Entry 5YLZ (electron microscopy, 3.60 A resolution); this record covers chains F and p of the 43 polymer chains in the assembly.

# Chain F
Molecule: U2 snRNA
Source organism: Saccharomyces cerevisiae S288c
Sequence (1175 nucleotides; row label = number of the first residue in the row):
     1 ACGAAUCUCU UUGCCUUUUG GCUUAGAUCA AGUGUAGUAU CUGUUCUUUU CAGUGUAACA
    61 ACUGAAAUGA CCUCAAUGAG GCUCAUUACC UUUUAAUUUG UUACAAUACA CAUUUUUUGG
   121 CACCCAAAAU AAUAAAAUGG ACGGGAAGAG ACUUUUUAAG CAAGUUGUUU UCCGCUAAUG
   181 UCAGGUCUCA CUACUUUUUG CUGCUAUUUU UCUUCGCUCA UGGUUUCUUC AUAAGGCGUU
   241 UUUAUGAUGG UUUUUCGAAA UUGGUUUUUG AGACGACGGU UGCUCAAGGU UAUUGUUUUU
   301 GUUUUCUUCU GGUUGUUUUC UAUUUUCUUU UUUUUAGCUU UCUGUUUCUC CCUUAGUUUG
   361 GCUUUUUGCU UCAUACUCUU CCCUGUCUUU CCGAGCCGUU UAUGUCCAAC GCGGGAUUUG
   421 GUUUUUCUUU AUCGAUGGGA AGAAAUGGUG CUAUAGUAGG UUGGGAGAUA AUAUUUAUGG
   481 UAUGGGGUGC UAGUGCGGAU GGGGCGCUCU UAUUGUUGAU UUCUUCGCUC GUCUUCUUUU
   541 UCUGGUGGCG CUGCAAGAGG AAGUUUUUCG ACUUUGUUAU GAUUUUUGGU UUGCAAGGAA
   601 AGGUGUCUUA CGAUUCUUUU UUUGAUGUAA UAGGAUAAGC UUGCUUAUCC CCCAAGUAUC
   661 GGCCAAAGUU GUUGAUUUUC CUUUUGAAGU GUCCUCGGUU UGAGGGGGUG UAGGGUGGGG
   721 UUGGUCUACA AUAAGAGUGU UCCAUUGUUA ACGUGCUGGC GUCUUUUACU AUAUUUUUUU
   781 UCCCAGUUUA UUUUGUGCUU AUUUUCUCAU UGAGGAGAAG GAGCUCUUCU CGCAGGAUAU
   841 AAAUGGAGGU UUGCUAAAGG GGAGGAGAUG UGUUUGUGAG AAUACUGCUG AGAGAGUUCU
   901 GGAAGAGAAA AAAAGGAGGC AAUGGAAGGC GUUUGCUGGG AAAAGAGAAG AGCCAUGACU
   961 GCAUCUGUUG UUUCAAGGCC AGUUUUAUUA ACCGCCUAUG UCAUAGAGGC GUUUUUUUUG
  1021 GAGGGAUUUG AAGAAUGCCG GCGGCAUCAA GAAACGGACU UGAUGGUUGA CGCCUGUUUU
  1081 UAAAGUUAGA GACGUCGCGA CCCUCGCACU UGUGGAGUCG UUCUUGACUU UUACUUUGGU
  1141 CGCUUGAUGU UUCUCUCGUC UUCCCGUUCG CUCUU
Disordered / not traced: 53-109, 124-1095, 1121-1175

# Chain p
Molecule: U2 small nuclear ribonucleoprotein B''
Source organism: Saccharomyces cerevisiae S288c
Reference sequence: P40567 (MSL1_YEAST); numbering as in UniProt (aligned over 1-111)
Chain sequence (111 residues; row label = number of the first residue in the row):
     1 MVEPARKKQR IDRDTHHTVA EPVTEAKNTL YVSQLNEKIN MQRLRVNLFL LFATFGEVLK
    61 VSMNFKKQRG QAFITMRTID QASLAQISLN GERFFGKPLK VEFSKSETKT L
Disordered / not traced: 1-28, 59-60

# Interface between chain F and chain p
Contacting residue pairs (39):
  G1097(F) with Asn40(p), phosphate contact
  C1101(F) with Lys38(p), base contact
  C1102(F) with Lys38(p), base contact
  U1104(F) with Glu37(p), base contact; Arg69(p), hydrogen bond to the base
  C1105(F) with Gln34(p), base contact; Lys97(p), base contact
  G1106(F) with Tyr31(p), base contact; Ser33(p), base contact; Gln34(p), hydrogen bond to the base; Lys67(p), hydrogen bond to the sugar; Arg69(p), hydrogen bond to the base; Gly70(p), base contact; Gln71(p), base contact
  C1107(F) with Tyr31(p), stacking on the base; Gln71(p), sugar contact; Glu102(p), base contact; Phe103(p), hydrogen bond to the base; Ser104(p), base contact; Lys105(p), hydrogen bond to the base
  A1108(F) with Val61(p), sugar contact; Lys67(p), salt bridge to the phosphate; Gln68(p), sugar contact; Phe73(p), base contact; Ser106(p), hydrogen bond to the base; Glu107(p), hydrogen bond to the base; Thr108(p), hydrogen bond to the base
  C1109(F) with Val61(p), sugar contact; Thr108(p), base contact; Lys109(p), base contact
  U1110(F) with Val61(p), base contact; Ser62(p), hydrogen bond to the base; Met63(p), base contact
  U1113(F) with Met41(p), phosphate contact; Asn64(p), hydrogen bond to the sugar; Arg69(p), sugar contact
  G1114(F) with Lys38(p), hydrogen bond to the base; Arg69(p), salt bridge to the phosphate
  G1115(F) with Lys38(p), base contact
Other interface residues (no listed pair), chain p (29 interface residues in all): Thr29, Leu35, Thr110

# In short
13 residues of chain F and 29 residues of chain p are in contact, with 12 hydrogen bonds, 2 salt bridges and 1
aromatic stacking contact. Polar pairs include U1104(F)-Arg69(p), G1106(F)-Gln34(p) and G1106(F)-Arg69(p).
Here chain F is U2 snRNA and chain p is U2 small nuclear ribonucleoprotein B'', both from Saccharomyces
cerevisiae S288c. Entry 5YLZ (Cryo-EM Structure of the Post-catalytic Spliceosome from Saccharomyces
cerevisiae at 3.6 angstrom) was determined by electron microscopy.
